Entry 4XVM (X-ray diffraction, 3.20 A resolution); this record covers chains A and T of the 3 polymer chains in the assembly.

== Chain A ==
Protein: DNA polymerase nu
Organism: Homo sapiens
Notes: EC 2.7.7.7; fragment: catalytic core
UniProtKB: Q7Z5Q5 (DPOLN_HUMAN); numbering as in UniProt (aligned over 194-859)
Sequence (666 residues; numbered 194 to 859; the number before each row is that of its first residue):
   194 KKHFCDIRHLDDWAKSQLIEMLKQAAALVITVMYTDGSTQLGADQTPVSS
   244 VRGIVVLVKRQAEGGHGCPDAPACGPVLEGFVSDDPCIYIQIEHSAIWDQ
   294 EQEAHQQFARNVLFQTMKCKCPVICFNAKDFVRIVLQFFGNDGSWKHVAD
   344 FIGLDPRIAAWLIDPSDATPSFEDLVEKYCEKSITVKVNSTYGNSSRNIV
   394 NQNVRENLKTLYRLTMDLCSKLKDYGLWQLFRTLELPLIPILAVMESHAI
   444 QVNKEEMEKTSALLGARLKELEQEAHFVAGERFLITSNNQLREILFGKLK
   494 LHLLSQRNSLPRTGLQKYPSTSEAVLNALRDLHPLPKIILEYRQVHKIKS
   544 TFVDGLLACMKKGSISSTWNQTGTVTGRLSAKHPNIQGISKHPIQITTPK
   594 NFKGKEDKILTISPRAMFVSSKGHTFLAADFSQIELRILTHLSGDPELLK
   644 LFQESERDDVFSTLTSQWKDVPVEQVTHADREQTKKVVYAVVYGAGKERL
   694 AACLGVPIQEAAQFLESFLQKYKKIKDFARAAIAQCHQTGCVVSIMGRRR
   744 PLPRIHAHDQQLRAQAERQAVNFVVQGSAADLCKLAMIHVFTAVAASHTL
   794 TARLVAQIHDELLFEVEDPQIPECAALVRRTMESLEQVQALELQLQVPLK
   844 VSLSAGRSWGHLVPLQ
Not modelled in the structure: 256-266, 497-509, 594-600, 645-650, 697-698
UniProt features mapped onto this chain:
  - mutagenesis: Asp623 (D623A: Abolishes catalytic activity), Glu675 (E675R: Reduces polymerase activity. No effect on accuracy), Lys679 (K679A: No effect on polymerase activity. Increases accuracy by ten-fold)
From the paper describing this entry:
  - mutagenesis - Y682F: decreased catalytic activity (citing earlier work)
  - mutagenesis - E675R: decreased catalytic activity
  - mutagenesis - K679A: unchanged catalytic activity
  - specificity-determining residues: Lys679

== Chain T ==
Molecule: 9-nt DNA strand
Sequence (9 nucleotides; row label = number of the first residue in the row):
     1 CTAGCGTCA

== Interface between chain A and chain T ==
Pairs across the interface (35; chain A residue first):
  Asn481(A) with DA9(T), hydrogen bond to the phosphate
  Ser513(A) with DA9(T), hydrogen bond to the phosphate
  Thr514(A) with DA9(T), sugar contact
  Arg536(A) with DA9(T), salt bridge to the phosphate
  His539(A) with DC8(T), salt bridge to the phosphate
  Lys540(A) with DT7(T), sugar contact
  Ser543(A) with DT7(T), sugar contact; DC8(T), hydrogen bond to the phosphate
  Thr544(A) with DT7(T), sugar contact
  Thr567(A) with DA3(T), phosphate contact; DG4(T), phosphate contact
  Val568(A) with DA3(T), phosphate contact; DG4(T), hydrogen bond to the phosphate
  Ser573(A) with DG4(T), phosphate contact; DC5(T), phosphate contact
  Ala574(A) with DC5(T), sugar contact
  Lys575(A) with DG6(T), phosphate contact
  His576(A) with DG6(T), salt bridge to the phosphate
  Asn578(A) with DC5(T), phosphate contact; DG6(T), phosphate contact
  Tyr682(A) with DC1(T), base contact
  Ala683(A) with DC1(T), base contact
  Tyr686(A) with DC1(T), base contact
  Ala688(A) with DC1(T), sugar contact
  Gly689(A) with DC1(T), hydrogen bond to the phosphate
  Arg692(A) with DC1(T), base contact; DT2(T), base contact
  Arg743(A) with DA3(T), salt bridge to the phosphate
  Arg761(A) with DC1(T), hydrogen bond to the phosphate; DT2(T), salt bridge to the phosphate
  Gln762(A) with DT2(T), phosphate contact; DA3(T), hydrogen bond to the phosphate
  Asn765(A) with DT2(T), sugar contact
  Gln769(A) with DT2(T), base contact; DA3(T), sugar contact
Also at the interface, not in a pair above, chain A (35 interface residues in all): Ser515, Glu516, Gly548, Gly566, Thr569, Arg571, Pro577, Lys679, Gly687

== Summary ==
Chain A and chain T form an interface of 35 and 9 residues respectively, with 7 hydrogen bonds and 5 salt
bridges. Among the polar pairs are Asn481(A)-DA9(T), Ser513(A)-DA9(T) and Ser543(A)-DC8(T). The paper reports
that Y682F and E675R of chain A reduce catalytic activity; the specificity determinant Lys679(A).
Here chain A is DNA polymerase nu (Homo sapiens) and chain T is a 9-nt DNA strand. Entry 4XVM (Binary complex
of human polymerase nu and DNA with the finger domain closed and thumb domain ...) was determined by X-ray
diffraction, deposited together with 4XVI, 4XVK and 4XVL.
